PDB entry 8USX | electron microscopy, 4.10 A resolution (low resolution: residue-level contacts below are approximate; hydrogen-bond / salt-bridge calls are withheld) | chains A and B of the 4 polymer chains in the assembly

== Chain A ==
Protein: Glutamate receptor ionotropic, NMDA 1
Source organism: Homo sapiens
UniProt: Q05586 (NMDZ1_HUMAN); residue numbers follow UniProt; this construct covers 23-843
Chain sequence (847 residues; numbered 1 to 847; the number before each row is that of its first residue):
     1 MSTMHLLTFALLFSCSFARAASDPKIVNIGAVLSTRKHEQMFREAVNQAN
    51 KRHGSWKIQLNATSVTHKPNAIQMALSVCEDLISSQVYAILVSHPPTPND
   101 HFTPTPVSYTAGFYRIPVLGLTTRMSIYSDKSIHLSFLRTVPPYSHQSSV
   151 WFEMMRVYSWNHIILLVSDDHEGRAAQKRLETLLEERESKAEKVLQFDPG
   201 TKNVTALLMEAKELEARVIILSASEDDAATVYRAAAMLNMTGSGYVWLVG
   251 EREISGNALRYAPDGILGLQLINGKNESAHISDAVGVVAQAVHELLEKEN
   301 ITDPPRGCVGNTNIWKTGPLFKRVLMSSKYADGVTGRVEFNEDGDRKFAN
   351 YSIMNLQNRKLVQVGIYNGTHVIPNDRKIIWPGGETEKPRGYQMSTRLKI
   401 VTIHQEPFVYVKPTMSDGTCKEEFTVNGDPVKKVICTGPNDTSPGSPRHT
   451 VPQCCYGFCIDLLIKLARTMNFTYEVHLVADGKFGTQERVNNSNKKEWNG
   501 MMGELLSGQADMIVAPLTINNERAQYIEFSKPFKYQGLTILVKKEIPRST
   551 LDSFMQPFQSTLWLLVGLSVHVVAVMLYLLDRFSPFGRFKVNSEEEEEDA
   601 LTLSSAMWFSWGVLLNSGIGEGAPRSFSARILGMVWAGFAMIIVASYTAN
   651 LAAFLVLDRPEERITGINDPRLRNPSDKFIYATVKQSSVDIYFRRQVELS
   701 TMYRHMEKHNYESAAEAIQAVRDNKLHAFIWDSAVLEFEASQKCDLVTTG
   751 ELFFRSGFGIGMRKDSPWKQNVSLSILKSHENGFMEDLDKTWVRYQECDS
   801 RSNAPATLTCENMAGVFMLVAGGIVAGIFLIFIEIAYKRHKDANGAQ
Not modelled in the structure: 1-24, 580-602, 618-627, 799-847
Differences from the reference sequence: initiating methionine (1); expression tag (2-22, 844-847); conflict Met-415 (Leu in Q05586), Cys-810 (Phe in Q05586)
Swiss-Prot annotation at these positions:
  - region: Leu-603 to Pro-624 (Pore-forming)
  - binding site (glycine): Pro-516, Thr-518, Arg-523, Ser-688, Asp-732
  - glycosylation (N-linked (GlcNAc...) asparagine): Asn-61, Asn-203, Asn-239, Asn-276, Asn-300, Asn-350, Asn-368, Asn-440, Asn-471, Asn-491, Asn-674, Asn-771
  - natural variant: Arg-217 (R217W: In NDHMSR), Asp-227 (D227H: In NDHMSR; uncertain significance), Arg-306 (R306Q: Found in a patient with schizophrenia; uncertain significance), Asp-552 (D552E: In NDHMSD), Pro-557 (P557R: In NDHMSD), Ser-560 (S560SS: In NDHMSD), Gly-618 (G618R: In NDHMSD), Gly-620 (G620R: In NDHMSD), Ala-637 (A637S: In NDHMSD; uncertain significance; A637V: In NDHMSD; uncertain significance), Gly-638 (G638A: In NDHMSD; G638V: In NDHMSD), Met-641 (M641I: In NDHMSD; M641L: In NDHMSD; M641V: In NDHMSD), Ile-642 (I642T: In NDHMSD; uncertain significance), 13 further natural variant entries in UniProt
  - mutagenesis: Ile-642 (I642L: Slight decrease in glutamate and glycine agonist potency; mutant channels are activated at 2-fold higher glutamate and glycine concentrations), Val-644 (V644M: Increase in glutamate and glycine agonist potency; mutant channels are activated lower glutamate and glycine concentrations), Ala-653 (A653G: Increase in glutamate and glycine agonist potency; mutant channels are activated lower glutamate and glycine concentrations), Met-813 (M813V: Slight decrease in glycine agonist potency; no effect on glutamate agonist potency)
Cystine bridges: Cys-420/Cys-454, Cys-436/Cys-455

== Chain B ==
Protein: Glutamate receptor ionotropic, NMDA 3A
Source organism: Homo sapiens
UniProt: Q8TCU5 (NMD3A_HUMAN); residue numbers follow UniProt; this construct covers 38-967
Chain sequence (939 residues; numbered 38 to 976; the number before each row is that of its first residue):
    38 CQILKRIGHAVRVGAVHLQPWTTAPRAASRAPDDSRAGAQRDEPEPGTRR
    88 SPAPSPGARWLGSTLHGRGPPGSRKPGEGARAEALWPRDALLFAVDNLNR
   138 VEGLLPYNLSLEVVMAIEAGLGDLPLLPFSSPSSPWSSDPFSFLQSVCHT
   188 VVVQGVSALLAFPQSQGEMMELDLVSLVLHIPVISIVRHEFPRESQNPLH
   238 LQLSLENSLSSDADVTVSILTMNNWYNFSLLLCQEDWNITDFLLLTQNNS
   288 KFHLGSIINITANLPSTQDLLSFLQIQLESIKNSTPTVVMFGCDMESIRR
   338 IFEITTQFGVMPPELRWVLGDSQNVEELRTEGLPLGLIAHGKTTQSVFEH
   388 YVQDAMELVARAVATATMIQPELALIPSTMNCMEVETTNLTSGQYLSRFL
   438 ANTTFRGLSGSIRVKGSTIVSSENNFFIWNLQHDPMGKPMWTRLGSWQGG
   488 KIVMDYGIWPEQAQRHKTHFQHPSKLHLRVVTLIEHPFVFTREVDDEGLC
   538 PAGQLCLDPMTNDSSTLDSLFSSLHSSNDTVPIKFKKCCYGYCIDLLEKI
   588 AEDMNFDFDLYIVGDGKYGAWKNGHWTGLVGDLLRGTAHMAVTSFSINTA
   638 RSQVIDFTSPFFSTSLGILVRTRDTAAPIGAFMWPLHWCMWLGIFVALHI
   688 TAVFLTLYEWKSPFGLTPKGRNRSKVFSFSSALNICYALLFGRTVAIKPP
   738 KCWTGRFLMNLWAIFCMFCLSTYTANLAAVMVGEKIYEELSGIHDPKLHH
   788 PSQGFRFGTVRESSAEDYVRQSFPEMHEYMRRYNVPATPDGVEYLKNDPE
   838 KLDAFIMDKALLDYEVSIDADCKLLTVGKPFAIEGYGIGLPPNSPLTANI
   888 SELISQYKSHGFMDMLHDKWYRVVPCGKRSFAVTETLQMGIKHFSGLFVL
   938 LCIGFGLSILTTIGEHIVYRLLLPRIKNKSTETSQVAPA
Not modelled in the structure: 57-123, 494-510, 663-739, 914-925, 956-976
Differences from the reference sequence: conflict Cys-676 (Thr in Q8TCU5); expression tag (968-976)
Cystine bridges: Cys-537/Cys-575, Cys-543/Cys-576, Cys-859/Cys-913
From the paper describing this entry:
  - conformationally variable residues (domain motion): Glu-776, His-787, Glu-812

== How chain A and chain B interact ==
Residue-residue contacts (14; chain A residue first):
  Tyr-109(A) with Glu-231(B)
  Gly-112(A) with Glu-231(B)
  Phe-113(A) with Glu-231(B)
  Val-309(A) with Gly-204(B)
  Asn-311(A) with Gly-204(B)
  Thr-312(A) with Ser-202(B); Gln-203(B)
  Ser-628(A) with Glu-952(B)
  Ala-649(A) with Leu-764(B)
  Ala-653(A) with Met-768(B)
  Arg-673(A) with Lys-846(B)
  Glu-698(A) with Ser-650(B)
  Arg-704(A) with Asp-901(B); Asp-905(B)
Other interface residues (no listed pair), chain A (13 interface residues in all): Asn-313
Other interface residues (no listed pair), chain B (15 interface residues in all): Pro-229, Arg-230, Ser-232, Thr-949

== In short ==
13 residues of chain A face 15 of chain B across their interface. From UniProt: 5 glycine-binding residues and
4 mutagenesis sites on chain A. The paper reports conformational variability at Glu-776(B), His-787(B) and
Glu-812(B).
Here chain A is Glutamate receptor ionotropic, NMDA 1 and chain B is Glutamate receptor ionotropic, NMDA 3A,
both from Homo sapiens. Entry 8USX (Glycine-bound GluN1a-3A NMDA receptor) was determined by electron
microscopy together with 8USW and 8UUE from the same study.
